Entry 6TYG (X-ray diffraction, 3.50 A resolution); this record covers chains A and B of the 9 polymer chains in the assembly.

== Chain A (and B) ==
Molecule: DNA-directed RNA polymerase subunit alpha
Source organism: Mycobacterium tuberculosis
Notes: EC 2.7.7.6; chain B of this document is another copy of the same molecule, construct and numbering; everything in this record applies to it too
Reference sequence: A5U8D3 (RPOA_MYCTA); residues 1-347 here = UniProt positions 1-347
Chain sequence (347 residues; row label = number of the first residue in the row):
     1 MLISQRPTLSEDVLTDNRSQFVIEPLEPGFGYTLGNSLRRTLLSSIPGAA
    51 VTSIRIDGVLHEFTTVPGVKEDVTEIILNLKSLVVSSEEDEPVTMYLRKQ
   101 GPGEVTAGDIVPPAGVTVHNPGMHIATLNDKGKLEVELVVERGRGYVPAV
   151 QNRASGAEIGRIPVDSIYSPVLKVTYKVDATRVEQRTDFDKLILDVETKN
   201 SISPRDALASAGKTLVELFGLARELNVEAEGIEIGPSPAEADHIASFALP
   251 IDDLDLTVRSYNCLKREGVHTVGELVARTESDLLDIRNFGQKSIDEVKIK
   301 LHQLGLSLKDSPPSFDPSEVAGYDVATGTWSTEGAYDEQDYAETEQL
Disordered / not traced: 1, 227-347 (chain B: 233-347)

== How chain A and chain B interact ==
Pairs across the interface - 69 pairs, chain A then chain B:
  Leu2(A) - Arg142(B)
  Leu2(A) - Gly143(B)
  Leu2(A) - Tyr168(B)  hydrophobic
  Ser4(A) - Arg144(B)
  Arg6(A) - Glu217(B)  salt bridge
  Pro7(A) - Leu218(B)  hydrophobic
  Pro7(A) - Leu221(B)
  Leu9(A) - Leu221(B)
  Leu9(A) - Ala222(B)
  Phe21(A) - Leu225(B)  hydrophobic
  Leu26(A) - Leu218(B)  hydrophobic
  Glu27(A) - Ser44(B)
  Glu27(A) - Arg144(B)  salt bridge
  Gly29(A) - Arg40(B)  hydrogen bond (backbone-side chain)
  Phe30(A) - Arg40(B)
  Phe30(A) - Thr41(B)
  Phe30(A) - Leu215(B)  hydrophobic
  Phe30(A) - Leu218(B)  hydrophobic
  Thr33(A) - Asn36(B)
  Thr33(A) - Ser37(B)
  Leu34(A) - Leu218(B)  hydrophobic
  Leu34(A) - Phe219(B)  hydrophobic
  Ser37(A) - Thr33(B)  hydrogen bond (side chain-backbone)
  Ser37(A) - Ser37(B)  hydrogen bond
  Leu38(A) - Phe219(B)  hydrophobic
  Arg40(A) - Gly29(B)  hydrogen bond (side chain-backbone)
  Arg40(A) - Tyr32(B)
  Arg40(A) - Thr33(B)
  Thr41(A) - Phe30(B)
  Ser45(A) - Phe30(B)
  Pro47(A) - Ala229(B)
  Arg142(A) - Glu228(B)  salt bridge
  Arg144(A) - Met1(B)
  Arg144(A) - Glu27(B)  salt bridge
  Glu184(A) - Gln151(B)
  Gln185(A) - Gln151(B)
  Asp188(A) - Gln151(B)  hydrogen bond
  Arg205(A) - Leu225(B)  hydrogen bond (side chain-backbone)
  Asp206(A) - Asn226(B)  hydrogen bond
  Asp206(A) - Glu228(B)
  Leu208(A) - Ala222(B)  hydrophobic
  Leu208(A) - Leu225(B)  hydrophobic
  Ala209(A) - Ala222(B)
  Ala209(A) - Asn226(B)
  Ala209(A) - Val227(B)
  Ser210(A) - Ala229(B)  hydrogen bond (side chain-backbone)
  Gly212(A) - Phe219(B)
  Gly212(A) - Ala222(B)
  Gly212(A) - Arg223(B)
  Lys213(A) - Arg223(B)
  Lys213(A) - Glu228(B)
  Thr214(A) - Glu230(B)
  Leu215(A) - Phe219(B)  hydrophobic
  Val216(A) - Val216(B)
  Val216(A) - Phe219(B)
  Val216(A) - Gly220(B)
  Glu217(A) - Gly231(B)
  Glu217(A) - Ile232(B)
  Leu218(A) - Phe30(B)  hydrophobic
  Leu218(A) - Leu34(B)  hydrophobic
  Phe219(A) - Leu34(B)  hydrophobic
  Phe219(A) - Leu38(B)  hydrophobic
  Phe219(A) - Leu215(B)  hydrophobic
  Phe219(A) - Val216(B)  hydrophobic
  Phe219(A) - Phe219(B)  hydrophobic
  Gly220(A) - Val216(B)
  Leu221(A) - Pro7(B)  hydrophobic
  Leu221(A) - Leu9(B)
  Ala222(A) - Ala209(B)
Interface residues without a listed pair, chain A (45 interface residues in all): Ile3, Ile23, Ile202, Arg223, Leu225, Asn226
Interface residues without a listed pair, chain B (49 interface residues in all): Leu2, Ile3, Ser4, Glu11, Leu26, Ser45, Glu141, Val150, Arg153, Leu208, Gly212

== In short ==
The interface between chain A and chain B involves 45 residues on one side and 49 on the other, with 8
hydrogen bonds and 4 salt bridges. Polar contacts include Arg6(A)-Glu217(B), Glu27(A)-Arg144(B) and
Arg142(A)-Glu228(B).
Both chains are DNA-directed RNA polymerase subunit alpha (Mycobacterium tuberculosis). Entry 6TYG (Crystal
structure of MTB sigma L transcription initiation complex with 9 nt long RNA primer) was determined by X-ray
diffraction together with 6KQD, 6KQE, 6KQF, 6KQG, 6KQH, 6KQL and 6 further entries from the same study.
